PDB entry 1DJI | X-ray diffraction, 2.50 A resolution | chain A

Chain A:
Protein: Phosphoinositide-specific phospholipase C, isozyme DELTA1
From: Rattus norvegicus
Notes: EC 3.1.4.11; engineered mutation(s): DELTA(1-132) DELETION VARIANT
UniProt: P10688 (PLCD1_RAT); residues 133-756 here = UniProt positions 133-756
Amino-acid sequence (624 residues; each row starts with the number of its first residue):
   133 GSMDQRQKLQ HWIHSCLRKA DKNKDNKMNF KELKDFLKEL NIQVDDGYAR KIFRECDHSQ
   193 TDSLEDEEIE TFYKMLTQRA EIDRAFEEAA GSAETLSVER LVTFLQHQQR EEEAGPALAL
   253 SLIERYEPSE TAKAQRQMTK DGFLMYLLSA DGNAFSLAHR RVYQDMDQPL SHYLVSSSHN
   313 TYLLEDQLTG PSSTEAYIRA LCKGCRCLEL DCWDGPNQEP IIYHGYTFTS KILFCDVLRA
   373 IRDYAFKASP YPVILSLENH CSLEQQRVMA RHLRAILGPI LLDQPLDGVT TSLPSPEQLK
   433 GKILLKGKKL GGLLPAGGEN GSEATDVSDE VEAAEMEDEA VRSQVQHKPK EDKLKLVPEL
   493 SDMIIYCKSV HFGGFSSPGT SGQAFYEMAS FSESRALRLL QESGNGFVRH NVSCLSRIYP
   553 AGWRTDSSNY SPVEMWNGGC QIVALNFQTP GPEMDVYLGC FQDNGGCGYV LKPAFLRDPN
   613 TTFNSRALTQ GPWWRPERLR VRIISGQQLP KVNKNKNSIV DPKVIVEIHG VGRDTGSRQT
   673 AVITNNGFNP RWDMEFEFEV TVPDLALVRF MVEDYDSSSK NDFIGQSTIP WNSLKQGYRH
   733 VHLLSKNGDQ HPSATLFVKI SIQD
Disordered / not traced: 133-199, 443-486
Bound ions: Ca2+ site 1: N312, E341, D343; Ca2+ site 2: I651, D653, N677; Ca2+ site 3: D653, D706, Y707

Overview:
N312, E341 and D343 coordinate Ca2+ site 1. The Ca2+ site 2 is built by I651, D653 and N677.
Chain A is Phosphoinositide-specific phospholipase C, isozyme DELTA1 (Rattus norvegicus); the structure,
Phosphoinositide-specific phospholipase C-DELTA1 from rat complexed with calcium, was determined by X-ray
diffraction together with 1DJG and 1DJH from the same study.
